Entry 7NDR (X-ray diffraction, 1.97 A resolution); this record covers chains B and F of the 6 polymer chains in the assembly.

# Chain B (and F)
Molecule: Tripartite tricarboxylate transporter substrate binding protein
From: Comamonas sp
Notes: chain F of this document is another copy of the same molecule, construct and numbering; everything in this record applies to it too
UniProtKB: A0A5N7XFM8 (A0A5N7XFM8_COMSP); residues 19-314 here correspond to UniProt positions 27-322 (UniProt number = residue number + 8)
Chain sequence (314 residues; numbered 1 to 314; the number before each row is that of its first residue):
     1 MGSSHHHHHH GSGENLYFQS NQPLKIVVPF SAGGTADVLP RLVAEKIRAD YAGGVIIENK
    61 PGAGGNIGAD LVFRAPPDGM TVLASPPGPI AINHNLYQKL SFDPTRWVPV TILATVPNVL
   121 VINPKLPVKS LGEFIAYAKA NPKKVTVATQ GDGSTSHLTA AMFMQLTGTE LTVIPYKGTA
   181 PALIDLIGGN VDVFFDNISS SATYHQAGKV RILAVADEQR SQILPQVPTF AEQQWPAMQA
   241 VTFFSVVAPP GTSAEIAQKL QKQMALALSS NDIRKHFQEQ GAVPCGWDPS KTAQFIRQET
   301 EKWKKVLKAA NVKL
Unresolved in the structure: 1-19, 313-314
Construct notes: initiating methionine (1); expression tag (2-18)

# Interface between chain B and chain F
Contacting residue pairs (32):
  A202(B) - K25(F)
  T203(B) - K25(F)  hydrogen bond
  T203(B) - E58(F)  hydrogen bond
  Y204(B) - K60(F)  hydrogen bond
  Y204(B) - L71(F)  hydrophobic
  Q206(B) - Q22(F)
  Q206(B) - R74(F)
  Q206(B) - A75(F)
  Q206(B) - P76(F)
  A207(B) - L71(F)
  A207(B) - R74(F)
  K209(B) - D70(F)  salt bridge
  K209(B) - R74(F)
  Q222(B) - N21(F)
  Q222(B) - Q22(F)
  Q222(B) - P23(F)
  I223(B) - Q22(F)
  I223(B) - P23(F)  hydrophobic
  I223(B) - I56(F)  hydrophobic
  P225(B) - Q22(F)
  K275(B) - R48(F)  hydrogen bond (side chain-backbone)
  K275(B) - A49(F)
  K275(B) - Y51(F)  hydrogen bond (side chain-backbone)
  K275(B) - A52(F)
  K275(B) - G54(F)
  H276(B) - E45(F)  salt bridge
  H276(B) - R48(F)
  Q278(B) - G53(F)
  E279(B) - R48(F)  salt bridge
  E279(B) - G54(F)
  E279(B) - V55(F)  hydrogen bond (side chain-backbone)
  E279(B) - I56(F)
Interface residues without a listed pair, chain B (14 interface residues in all): S199

# Summary
Chain B and chain F form an interface of 14 and 20 residues respectively, with 6 hydrogen bonds and 3 salt
bridges. Among the polar pairs are K209(B)-D70(F), H276(B)-E45(F) and E279(B)-R48(F).
Both chains are Tripartite tricarboxylate transporter substrate binding protein (Comamonas sp). Entry 7NDR
(Crystal structure of TphC in an open conformation) was determined by X-ray diffraction, deposited together
with 7NDS.
